Entry 9CGM (electron microscopy, 2.52 A resolution); this record covers chains E and O of the 120 polymer chains in the assembly.

== Chain E (and O) ==
Protein: Capsid protein VP1
Source organism: Spiromicrovirus SpV4
Notes: chain O of this document is another copy of the same molecule, construct and numbering; everything in this record applies to it too
UniProt: P11333 (CAPSD_SPV4); residues 1-553 here = UniProt positions 1-553
Chain sequence (553 residues; row label = number of the first residue in the row):
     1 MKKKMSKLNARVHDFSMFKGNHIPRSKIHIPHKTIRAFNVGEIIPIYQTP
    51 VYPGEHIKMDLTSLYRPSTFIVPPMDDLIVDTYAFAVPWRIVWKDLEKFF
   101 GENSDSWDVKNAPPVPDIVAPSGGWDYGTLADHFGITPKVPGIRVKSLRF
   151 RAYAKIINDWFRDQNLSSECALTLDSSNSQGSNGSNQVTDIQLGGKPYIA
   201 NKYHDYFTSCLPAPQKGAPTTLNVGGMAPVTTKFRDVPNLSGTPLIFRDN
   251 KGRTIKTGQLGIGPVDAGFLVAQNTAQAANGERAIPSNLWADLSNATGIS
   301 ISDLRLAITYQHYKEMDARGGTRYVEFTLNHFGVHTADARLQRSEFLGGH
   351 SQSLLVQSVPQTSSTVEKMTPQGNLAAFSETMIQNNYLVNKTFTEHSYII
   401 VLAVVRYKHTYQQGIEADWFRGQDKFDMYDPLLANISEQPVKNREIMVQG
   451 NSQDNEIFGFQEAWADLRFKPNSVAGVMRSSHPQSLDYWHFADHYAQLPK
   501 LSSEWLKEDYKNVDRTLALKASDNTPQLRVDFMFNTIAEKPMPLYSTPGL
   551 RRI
Unresolved in the structure: 1-9, 230-291

== How chain E and chain O interact ==
Contacting residue pairs - 32 pairs, chain E then chain O:
  T220(E) with S300(O); I301(O), hydrogen bond (backbone-backbone)
  T221(E) with I299(O)
  L222(E) with G298(O); I299(O), hydrogen bond (backbone-backbone)
  V224(E) with A296(O), hydrophobic; T297(O); G298(O)
  G226(E) with D292(O); L293(O), hydrogen bond (backbone-backbone)
  M227(E) with D292(O)
  A228(E) with D292(O), hydrogen bond (backbone-side chain); L293(O), hydrophobic
  L293(E) with L293(O), hydrophobic
  Q311(E) with I301(O)
  E315(E) with R305(O), salt bridge
  K425(E) with Y313(O); D317(O), salt bridge
  F426(E) with Y310(O), hydrophobic; Y313(O), hydrophobic
  Y429(E) with F332(O)
  D430(E) with Y313(O); H331(O), salt bridge
  P431(E) with H331(O); F332(O)
  L432(E) with T309(O); H312(O); Y313(O), hydrophobic; M316(O), hydrophobic
  L433(E) with T309(O)
  S437(E) with S302(O), hydrogen bond; R305(O), hydrogen bond
Interface residues without a listed pair, chain E (24 interface residues in all): L304, A307, I308, H312, N435, I436
Interface residues without a listed pair, chain O (19 interface residues in all): L304

== Summary ==
The interface between chain E and chain O involves 24 residues on one side and 19 on the other; the contacts
include 6 hydrogen bonds and 3 salt bridges. Polar pairs include E315(E)-R305(O), K425(E)-D317(O) and
D430(E)-H331(O).
Chain E and chain O are both Capsid protein VP1 (Spiromicrovirus SpV4); the structure, The Structure of
Spiroplasma Virus 4, was determined by electron microscopy.
